PDB entry 6QN9 | X-ray diffraction, 1.89 A resolution | chains H and L

[Chain H]
Name: Heavy chain
From: Bos taurus
Amino-acid sequence (239 residues; numbered 1 to 239; the number before each row is that of its first residue):
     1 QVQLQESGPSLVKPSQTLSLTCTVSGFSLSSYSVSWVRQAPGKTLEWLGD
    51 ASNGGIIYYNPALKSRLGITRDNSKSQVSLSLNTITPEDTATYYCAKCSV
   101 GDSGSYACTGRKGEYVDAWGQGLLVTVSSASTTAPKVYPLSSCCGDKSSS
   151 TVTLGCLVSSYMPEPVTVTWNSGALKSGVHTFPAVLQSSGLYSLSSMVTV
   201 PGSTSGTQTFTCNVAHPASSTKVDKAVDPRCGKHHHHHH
Not modelled in the structure: 149-153, 169-179, 198-211, 224-239
Disulfides: Cys-22/Cys-95, Cys-98/Cys-108, Cys-156/Cys-212

[Chain L]
Name: light chain
From: Bos taurus
Amino-acid sequence (214 residues; numbered 1 to 214; the number before each row is that of its first residue):
     1 QAVLTQPPSVSGSLGQRVSITCSGSSSNIGRWGVNWYQQVPGSGLRTIIY
    51 YESSRPSGVPDRFSGSKSGNTATLTISSLQAEDEADYFCATGDYNIAVFG
   101 SGTTLIVMGQPKSPPSVTLFPPSTEELNGNKATLVCLISDFYPGSVTVVW
   151 KADGSTITRNVETTRASKQSNSKYAASSYLSLTSSDWKSKGSYSCEVTHE
   201 GSTVTKTVKPSECS
Not modelled in the structure: 1-2, 213-214
Disulfides: Cys-22/Cys-89, Cys-136/Cys-195

[How chain H and chain L interact]
Pairs across the interface - 78 pairs, chain H then chain L:
  Gln-39(H) / Gln-39(L)  hydrogen bond
  Gln-39(H) / Phe-88(L)
  Thr-44(H) / Phe-88(L)
  Thr-44(H) / Gly-100(L)  hydrogen bond (side chain-backbone)
  Thr-44(H) / Ser-101(L)
  Leu-45(H) / Tyr-37(L)  hydrophobic
  Leu-45(H) / Phe-99(L)
  Glu-46(H) / Phe-99(L)
  Trp-47(H) / Ile-96(L)  hydrophobic
  Trp-47(H) / Ala-97(L)
  Trp-47(H) / Phe-99(L)
  Pro-61(H) / Ile-96(L)
  Tyr-94(H) / Gln-39(L)
  Gly-104(H) / Trp-32(L)
  Ser-105(H) / Trp-32(L)
  Ser-105(H) / Gly-92(L)
  Tyr-106(H) / Tyr-94(L)
  Tyr-106(H) / Asn-95(L)
  Tyr-106(H) / Ile-96(L)
  Tyr-106(H) / Ala-97(L)
  Ala-107(H) / Ala-97(L)  hydrophobic
  Cys-108(H) / Asn-35(L)
  Thr-109(H) / Thr-91(L)
  Thr-109(H) / Gly-92(L)
  Gly-110(H) / Trp-32(L)
  Gly-110(H) / Gly-33(L)  hydrogen bond (backbone-backbone)
  Gly-110(H) / Tyr-51(L)
  Arg-111(H) / Tyr-51(L)
  Lys-112(H) / Tyr-51(L)
  Gly-113(H) / Tyr-50(L)
  Glu-114(H) / Asn-35(L)  hydrogen bond (backbone-side chain)
  Tyr-115(H) / Asn-35(L)
  Tyr-115(H) / Tyr-50(L)
  Tyr-115(H) / Pro-56(L)  hydrophobic
  Val-116(H) / Thr-47(L)  hydrogen bond (backbone-side chain)
  Trp-119(H) / Tyr-37(L)  hydrophobic
  Trp-119(H) / Leu-45(L)
  Trp-119(H) / Arg-46(L)
  Trp-119(H) / Thr-47(L)  hydrogen bond
  Tyr-138(H) / Glu-125(L)
  Tyr-138(H) / Glu-126(L)
  Leu-140(H) / Phe-120(L)  hydrophobic
  Leu-140(H) / Pro-121(L)
  Leu-140(H) / Val-135(L)  hydrophobic
  Ser-141(H) / Phe-120(L)
  Ser-141(H) / Pro-121(L)
  Ser-142(H) / Leu-119(L)
  Ser-142(H) / Phe-120(L)
  Cys-143(H) / Glu-212(L)
  Cys-144(H) / Val-208(L)  hydrophobic
  Cys-144(H) / Glu-212(L)  hydrogen bond (side chain-backbone)
  Leu-157(H) / Glu-126(L)
  Leu-157(H) / Val-135(L)  hydrophobic
  His-180(H) / Gln-169(L)
  His-180(H) / Ala-175(L)
  Phe-182(H) / Leu-137(L)  hydrophobic
  Phe-182(H) / Ile-138(L)
  Phe-182(H) / Ser-139(L)
  Phe-182(H) / Ala-175(L)  hydrophobic
  Phe-182(H) / Ala-176(L)
  Phe-182(H) / Ser-177(L)
  Pro-183(H) / Thr-164(L)
  Pro-183(H) / Ser-167(L)
  Pro-183(H) / Ser-177(L)
  Ala-184(H) / Thr-164(L)
  Val-185(H) / Glu-162(L)
  Val-185(H) / Thr-163(L)
  Val-185(H) / Thr-164(L)
  Val-185(H) / Tyr-179(L)  hydrophobic
  Leu-186(H) / Glu-162(L)
  Gln-187(H) / Glu-162(L)
  Gln-187(H) / Ser-181(L)  hydrogen bond
  Ser-188(H) / Glu-162(L)
  Ser-193(H) / Tyr-179(L)
  Leu-194(H) / Tyr-179(L)
  Ser-195(H) / Val-135(L)
  Ser-195(H) / Leu-137(L)
  Ser-195(H) / Tyr-179(L)  hydrogen bond (backbone-side chain)
Interface residues without a listed pair, chain H (42 interface residues in all): Val-37, Gly-145, Ser-196
Interface residues without a listed pair, chain L (48 interface residues in all): Ser-43, Gly-44, Ala-90, Asp-93, Thr-133, Asn-160

[In short]
Chain H and chain L form an interface of 42 and 48 residues respectively, with 9 hydrogen bonds. Polar pairs
include Gln-39(H)/Gln-39(L), Thr-44(H)/Gly-100(L) and Glu-114(H)/Asn-35(L).
Chain H is Heavy chain and chain L is light chain, both from Bos taurus; the structure, Structure of bovine
anti-RSV Fab B4, was determined by X-ray diffraction (same publication as 6QN7, 6QN8 and 6QNA).
